Entry 7XN6 (electron microscopy, 3.45 A resolution); this record covers chains A and B of the 4 polymer chains in the assembly.

Chain A:
Protein: Caspase-3
Source organism: Homo sapiens
Notes: EC 3.4.22.56
Reference sequence: P42574 (CASP3_HUMAN); numbering as in UniProt (aligned over 1-277)
Amino-acid sequence (277 residues; numbered 1 to 277; the number before each row is that of its first residue):
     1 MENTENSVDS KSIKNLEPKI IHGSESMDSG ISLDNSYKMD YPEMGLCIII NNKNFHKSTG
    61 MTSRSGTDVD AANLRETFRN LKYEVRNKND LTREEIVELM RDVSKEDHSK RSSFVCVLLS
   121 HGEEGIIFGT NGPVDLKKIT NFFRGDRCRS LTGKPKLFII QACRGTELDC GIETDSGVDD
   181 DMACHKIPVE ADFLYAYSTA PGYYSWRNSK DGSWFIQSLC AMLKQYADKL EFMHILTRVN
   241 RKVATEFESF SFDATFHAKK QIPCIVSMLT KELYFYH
Not modelled in the structure: 1-34, 164-184, 250-259, 277
Modified / non-standard residues: Arg-207 (ADP-riboxanated arginine; A1LTQ)
Swiss-Prot annotation at these positions:
  - active site: His-121, Cys-163
  - modified residue: Met-1 (N-acetylmethionine), Lys-11 (N6-acetyllysine), Ser-26 (Phosphoserine), Cys-163 (S-nitrosocysteine)
  - mutagenesis: Asp-9 (D9A: In P3-D3A mutant; abolished cleavage and activation, leading to prevent thiol protease activity; when associated with A-28 and A-175), Asp-28 (D28A: In P3-D3A mutant; abolished cleavage and activation, leading to prevent thiol protease activity; when associated with A-9 and A-175), Asp-175 (D175A: In P3-D3A mutant; abolished cleavage and activation, leading to prevent thiol protease activity; when associated with A-9 and A-28)

Chain B:
Protein: Arginine ADP-riboxanase CopC
Source organism: Chromobacterium violaceum
Notes: EC 4.3.99.-
Reference sequence: Q7NWF2 (Q7NWF2_CHRVO); residues 1-487 here = UniProt positions 1-487
Amino-acid sequence (487 residues; each row starts with the number of its first residue):
     1 MRVENHSPSL SKLNPPEAGS GDPTAIGRRL SGIRRAPLPH VSAGSDGEAA AAGKIGAFLR
    61 KAVAAQSYGL MFANGKLFEA TGDALEKRGQ YGFSALQRLD GLSRRNLAAV EARLGALDSA
   121 ERGLKERIMT GAWHFRHQSN AALDDGKTAA IASNHLLARE SRSSGGNTFA GDKALLSNHD
   181 FVFFGVEFSG RGKQDKPLNH KHSTMDFGAN AYVVPDTLPA CRHGYLTLTD HFFNRVPGGR
   241 EAEHQDFVGS FPQMGAETGR WIHEGKYRQN APIFNYRDMK AAVALHLIEF LRDSKDAAFK
   301 AYVFDQAMQS GQALDRVLNS VFQAEFHIPR LMATTDYAKH PLRPMLLKEA VDSVNLPALS
   361 GLVSSKGDAV TAMWHAIDKG KDAVAAHLLG NWRFEAGDFA SAPPGFYHEL NYALSEHGAS
   421 VYILDQFLSR GWAAVNAPFE HVNSGETMLD NAVKYGNREM AAALIKHGAD RNLLSEWNGG
   481 KLDALLA
Not modelled in the structure: 1-48, 471-487
Small-molecule neighbours: nicotinamide (NCA): Arg-136, His-137, Gln-138, Phe-183, Phe-184, Gly-185, His-202, Phe-207, Glu-325
Swiss-Prot annotation at these positions:
  - active site: Glu-325
  - binding site (NAD(+)): His-137, Gln-138, Ser-139, Leu-143, Ala-150, Ala-152, Asn-154, Leu-157, Asn-167, Phe-183, His-202, Asp-230, Glu-325
  - binding site (nicotinamide): His-137, Phe-183, Phe-184, His-202, Phe-207, Glu-325
  - binding site (ADP-D-ribose): Ser-139, Leu-143, Ala-152, Asn-154, Leu-157, Gly-166, Asn-167, Thr-168, Phe-183, Phe-207, Asp-230
  - site (Important for catalytic activity): His-137, Phe-183, Phe-207, Asp-230
  - mutagenesis: Ile-55 to Leu-59 (Abolished interaction with host calmodulin), Phe-58 to Leu-59 (Abolished interaction with host calmodulin), Leu-59 to Arg-60 (Abolished interaction with host calmodulin), Leu-59 (L59A: Abolished interaction with host calmodulin), Phe-93 (F93A: Abolished interaction with host calmodulin; when associated with A-159 and A-330), His-137 (H137A: Does not affect ADP-riboxanase activity), Arg-159 (R159A: Abolished interaction with host calmodulin; when associated with A-93 and A-330. Abolished interaction with host calmodulin; when associated with A-330), Asp-172 (D172A: Abolished ADP-riboxanase activity and ability to inhibit host cell caspases; D172E: Abolished deamination step without affecting the arginine ADP-ribosylation step), Phe-183 (F183A: Does not affect ADP-riboxanase activity. Abolished ADP-riboxanase activity; when associated with A-207), Glu-187 (E187A: In EH/AA mutant; abolished arginine ADP-riboxanation of host CASP4/CASP11; when associated with A-327), Phe-207 (F207A: Does not affect ADP-riboxanase activity. Abolished ADP-riboxanase activity; when associated with A-183), Asp-230 (D230A: Abolished ADP-riboxanase activity and ability to inhibit host cell caspases), 10 further mutagenesis entries in UniProt

Interface between chain A and chain B:
Residue-residue contacts (30):
  Asn-54(A) / His-417(B)
  Val-69(A) / Tyr-407(B)  hydrophobic
  Ala-72(A) / Tyr-407(B)  hydrophobic
  Arg-75(A) / His-441(B)
  Asn-87(A) / Val-442(B)
  Asn-87(A) / Asn-443(B)
  Asn-89(A) / Tyr-412(B)
  Asn-89(A) / Val-442(B)
  Asn-89(A) / Asn-443(B)  hydrogen bond (backbone-side chain)
  Asp-90(A) / Lys-454(B)
  Asp-90(A) / Tyr-455(B)  hydrogen bond
  Tyr-204(A) / Phe-233(B)
  Tyr-204(A) / Arg-235(B)  hydrogen bond
  Trp-206(A) / Phe-169(B)  hydrophobic
  Trp-206(A) / Phe-233(B)
  Arg-207(A) / Ser-139(B)
  Arg-207(A) / Ala-141(B)
  Arg-207(A) / Leu-143(B)
  Arg-207(A) / Ile-151(B)
  Arg-207(A) / Ala-152(B)
  Arg-207(A) / Asn-154(B)
  Arg-207(A) / Leu-157(B)
  Arg-207(A) / Gly-166(B)
  Arg-207(A) / Asn-167(B)
  Arg-207(A) / Phe-169(B)
  Arg-207(A) / Phe-183(B)
  Arg-207(A) / Met-205(B)
  Arg-207(A) / Phe-207(B)
  Arg-207(A) / Asp-230(B)
  Arg-207(A) / Glu-325(B)
Interface residues without a listed pair, chain A (15 interface residues in all): Ser-65, Asp-68, Lys-88, Glu-95, Ser-209
Interface residues without a listed pair, chain B (32 interface residues in all): Ala-150, Ser-164, Gly-165, Thr-168, Ser-353, Ser-444, Glu-446

Summary:
15 residues of chain A and 32 residues of chain B are in contact; the contacts include 3 hydrogen bonds. Polar
pairs include Asn-89(A)/Asn-443(B), Asp-90(A)/Tyr-455(B) and Tyr-204(A)/Arg-235(B). Bound to chain B:
nicotinamide.
Here chain A is Caspase-3 (Homo sapiens) and chain B is Arginine ADP-riboxanase CopC (Chromobacterium
violaceum). Entry 7XN6 (Cryo-EM structure of CopC-CaM-caspase-3 with ADPR-deacylization) was determined by
electron microscopy (same publication as 7XN4 and 7XN5).
